PDB entry 9BU7 | electron microscopy, 3.64 A resolution | chains D and E of the 9 polymer chains in the assembly

Chain D (and E):
Protein: Protein Rep68
Source organism: adeno-associated virus 2
Notes: EC 3.6.4.12; chain E of this document is another copy of the same molecule, construct and numbering; everything in this record applies to it too
UniProtKB: P03132 (REP68_AAV2S); numbering as in UniProt (aligned over 2-490)
Amino-acid sequence (491 residues; numbered 0 to 490; the number before each row is that of its first residue; numbering starts at 0):
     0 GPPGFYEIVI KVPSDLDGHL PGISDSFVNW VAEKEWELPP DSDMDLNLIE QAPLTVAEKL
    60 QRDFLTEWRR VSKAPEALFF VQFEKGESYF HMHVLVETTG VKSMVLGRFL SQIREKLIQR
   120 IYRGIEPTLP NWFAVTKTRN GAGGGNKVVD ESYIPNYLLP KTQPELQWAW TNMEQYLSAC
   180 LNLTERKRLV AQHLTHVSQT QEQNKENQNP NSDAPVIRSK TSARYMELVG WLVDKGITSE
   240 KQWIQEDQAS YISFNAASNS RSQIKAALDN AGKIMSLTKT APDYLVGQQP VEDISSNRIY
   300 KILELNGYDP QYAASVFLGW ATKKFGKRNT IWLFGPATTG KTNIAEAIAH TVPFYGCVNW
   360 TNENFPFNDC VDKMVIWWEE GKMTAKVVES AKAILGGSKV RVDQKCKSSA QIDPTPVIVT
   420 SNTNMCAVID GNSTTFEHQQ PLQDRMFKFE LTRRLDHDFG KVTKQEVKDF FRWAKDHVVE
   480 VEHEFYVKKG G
Unresolved in the structure: 0-213
Sequence notes: expression tag (0-1); conflict Ser151 (Cys in P03132)
What the authors report for this chain:
  - binding site for ATP-gamma-S: Thr337, Thr338, Lys340, Thr341, Asn342, Arg444, Asp455
  - Mg2+ coordination: Glu378
  - mutagenesis - F364A: decreased catalytic activity on trs nicking
  - mutagenesis - F364A: abolished catalytic activity (helicase activity)
  - self-association interface (contacts with another copy of this molecule): Trp230

Chain D / chain E interface:
Contacting residue pairs (21):
  Trp230(D) - Pro214(E)
  Ile243(D) - Lys272(E)
  Gln247(D) - Ile273(E)
  Ala248(D) - Met225(E)  hydrophobic
  Ser249(D) - Pro214(E)
  Tyr250(D) - Asn269(E)
  Tyr250(D) - Lys272(E)  hydrogen bond
  Ile251(D) - Tyr224(E)
  Ile251(D) - Met225(E)  hydrophobic
  Ile251(D) - Val228(E)  hydrophobic
  Ile251(D) - Asn269(E)
  Ile251(D) - Ile273(E)  hydrophobic
  Ser252(D) - Ile216(E)  hydrogen bond (side chain-backbone)
  Phe253(D) - Ile216(E)  hydrophobic
  Asn254(D) - Tyr224(E)
  Ala255(D) - Thr220(E)
  Ala255(D) - Ser221(E)
  Ala255(D) - Tyr224(E)  hydrophobic
  Ala255(D) - Gln262(E)
  Ser259(D) - Ile216(E)
  His456(D) - Lys323(E)
Interface residues without a listed pair, chain D (16 interface residues in all): Arg223, Leu227, Glu239
Interface residues without a listed pair, chain E (13 interface residues in all): Val215

Summary:
Chain D and chain E form an interface of 16 and 13 residues respectively; the contacts include 2 hydrogen
bonds. Polar pairs include Tyr250(D)-Lys272(E) and Ser252(D)-Ile216(E). From the paper: a binding site for
ATP-gamma-S at Thr337(D), Thr338(D) and Lys340(D) among others; F364A of chain D reduces catalytic activity on
trs nicking.
Chain D and chain E are both Protein Rep68 (adeno-associated virus 2); the structure, Cryo-EM Structure of
AAV2 Rep68 bound to integration site AAVS1: Insights into the mechanism of DNA ..., was determined by electron
microscopy (same publication as 9BC5).
